5NT2 - chains D and E of the 8 polymer chains in the assembly; structure by X-ray diffraction, 4.26 A resolution (low resolution: residue-level contacts below are approximate; hydrogen-bond / salt-bridge calls are withheld).

[Chain D (and E)]
Protein: Non-structural protein 1
Source organism: Influenza A virus (strain A/Puerto Rico/8/1934 H1N1)
Notes: chain E of this document is another copy of the same molecule, construct and numbering; everything in this record applies to it too
UniProtKB: P03496 (NS1_I34A1); residue numbers follow UniProt; this construct covers 1-230
Sequence (233 residues; numbered -2 to 230; the number before each row is that of its first residue; numbers below 1 keep their minus sign (Gly-2 is residue -2)):
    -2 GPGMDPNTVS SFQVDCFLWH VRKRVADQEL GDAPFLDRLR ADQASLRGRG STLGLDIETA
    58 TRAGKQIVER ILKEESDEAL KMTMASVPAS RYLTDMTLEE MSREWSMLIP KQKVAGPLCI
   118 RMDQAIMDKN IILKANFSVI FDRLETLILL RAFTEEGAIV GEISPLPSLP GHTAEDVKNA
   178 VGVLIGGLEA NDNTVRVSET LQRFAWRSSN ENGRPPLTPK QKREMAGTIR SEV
Unresolved in the structure: -2 to 3, 204-230 (chain E: -2 to 2, 204-230)
Construct notes: expression tag (-2 to 0); engineered mutation Ala38 (Arg in P03496), Ala41 (Lys in P03496), Ala187 (Trp in P03496); variant Glu101 (Asp in P03496)
UniProt features mapped onto this chain:
  - region: Val180 to Thr215 (CPSF4-binding), Ala223 to Val230 (PABPN1-binding)
  - motif: Ile137 to Leu146 (Nuclear export signal)
  - cross-link (Glycyl lysine isopeptide (Lys-Gly)): Lys20 (interchain with G-Cter in ISG15), Lys108 (interchain with G-Cter in ISG15), Lys110 (interchain with G-Cter in ISG15), Lys126 (interchain with G-Cter in ISG15), Lys217 (interchain with G-Cter in ISG15), Lys219 (interchain with G-Cter in ISG15)
  - mutagenesis: Lys20 (K20A: No of ISGylation of band I form; when associated with K-41; K-217 and K-219), Glu96 (E96A: Complete loss of inhibition of RIGI CARD ubiquitination; when associated with A-97), Glu97 (E97A: Complete loss of inhibition of RIGI CARD ubiquitination; when associated with A-96), Lys108 (K108A: No of ISGylation of band II form; when associated with K-110 and K-126), Lys110 (K110A: No of ISGylation of band II form; when associated with K-108 and K-126), Lys126 (K126A: No of ISGylation of band II form; when associated with K-108 and K-110), Lys217 (K217A: No of ISGylation of band I form; when associated with K-20; K-41 and K-219), Lys219 (K219A: No of ISGylation of band I form; when associated with K-20; K-41 and K-217)
Reported in the primary citation:
  - mutagenesis - R35A: unchanged signaling
  - mutagenesis - Y89A/L95A/S99A: unchanged signaling in response to interferon response
  - mutagenesis - R140A (Kd 24.1 uM): unchanged binding to E3 ubiquitin/ISG15 ligase TRIM25
  - mutagenesis - L95A/S99A (Kd 125 uM): decreased binding to E3 ubiquitin/ISG15 ligase TRIM25

[How chain D and chain E interact]
Contacting residue pairs (61; chain D residue first):
  Asn4(D) - Leu27(E)
  Asn4(D) - Gly28(E)
  Thr5(D) - Gly28(E)
  Thr5(D) - Asp29(E)
  Ser7(D) - Gly28(E)
  Ser8(D) - Gly28(E)
  Ser8(D) - Asp29(E)
  Ser8(D) - Phe32(E)
  Asp12(D) - Arg19(E)
  Asp12(D) - Phe32(E)
  Asp12(D) - Arg35(E)
  Leu15(D) - Leu15(E)
  His17(D) - Glu72(E)
  Arg21(D) - Ile68(E)
  Arg21(D) - Leu69(E)
  Arg21(D) - Lys70(E)
  Arg21(D) - Glu72(E)
  Leu27(D) - Thr5(E)
  Gly28(D) - Thr5(E)
  Gly28(D) - Ser7(E)
  Gly28(D) - Ser8(E)
  Asp29(D) - Thr5(E)
  Asp29(D) - Ser8(E)
  Phe32(D) - Ser8(E)
  Arg35(D) - Asp12(E)
  Arg46(D) - Arg35(E)
  Arg59(D) - Asp74(E)
  Lys62(D) - Ser73(E)
  Gln63(D) - Glu75(E)
  Glu66(D) - Glu75(E)
  Glu66(D) - Ala76(E)
  Arg67(D) - Ala76(E)
  Arg67(D) - Leu77(E)
  Leu69(D) - Arg21(E)
  Glu71(D) - Glu66(E)
  Glu71(D) - Lys78(E)
  Glu71(D) - Ala82(E)
  Glu71(D) - Ser83(E)
  Glu72(D) - Lys62(E)
  Glu72(D) - Glu66(E)
  Ser73(D) - Arg21(E)
  Glu75(D) - His17(E)
  Glu75(D) - Arg59(E)
  Glu75(D) - Lys62(E)
  Ala76(D) - Arg59(E)
  Leu77(D) - Arg59(E)
  Lys78(D) - Asp139(E)
  Met79(D) - Arg59(E)
  Met79(D) - Lys62(E)
  Met79(D) - Gln63(E)
  Thr80(D) - Gln63(E)
  Thr80(D) - Glu66(E)
  Thr80(D) - Asp139(E)
  Met81(D) - Gln63(E)
  Met81(D) - Ser83(E)
  Ala82(D) - Lys78(E)
  Ala82(D) - Ser83(E)
  Ser83(D) - Ser83(E)
  Ser83(D) - Pro85(E)
  Pro85(D) - Pro85(E)
  Phe138(D) - Val84(E)
Interface residues without a listed pair, chain D (41 interface residues in all): Val6, Val11, Val18, Val22, Lys70, Asp74, Arg140
Interface residues without a listed pair, chain E (38 interface residues in all): Val11, Val22, Met79, Thr80, Ser87, Phe138

[Summary]
41 residues of chain D face 38 of chain E across their interface. Curated annotation (UniProt) lists 8
mutagenesis sites on chain D. From the paper: L95A/S99A of chain D reduce binding to E3 ubiquitin/ISG15 ligase
TRIM25; R35A of chain D leaves signaling unchanged; 4 substitutions were tested in all.
Chain D and chain E are both Non-structural protein 1 (Influenza A virus (strain A/Puerto Rico/8/1934 H1N1));
the structure, Complex of influenza A NS1 with TRIM25 coiled coil domain, was determined by X-ray diffraction
together with 6FLM, 6FLN and 5NT1 from the same study.
